8J97 - chains A and V of the 4 polymer chains in the assembly; structure by electron microscopy, 3.20 A resolution.

Chain A:
Name: Beta-arrestin-1
Source organism: Bos taurus
Reference sequence: P17870 (ARRB1_BOVIN); numbering as in UniProt (aligned over 5-357)
Chain sequence (353 residues; numbered 5 to 357; the number before each row is that of its first residue):
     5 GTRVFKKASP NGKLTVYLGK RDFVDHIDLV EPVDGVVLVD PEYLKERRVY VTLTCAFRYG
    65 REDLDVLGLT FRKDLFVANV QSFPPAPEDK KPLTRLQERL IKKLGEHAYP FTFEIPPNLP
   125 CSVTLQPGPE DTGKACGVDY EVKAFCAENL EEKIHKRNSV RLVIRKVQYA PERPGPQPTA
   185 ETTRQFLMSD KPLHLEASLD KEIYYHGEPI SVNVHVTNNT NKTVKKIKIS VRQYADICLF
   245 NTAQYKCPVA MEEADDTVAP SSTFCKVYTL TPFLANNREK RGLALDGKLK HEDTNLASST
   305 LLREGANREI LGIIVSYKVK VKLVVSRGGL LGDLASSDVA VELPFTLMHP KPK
Disordered / not traced: 66-73, 90-96, 132-139, 243-247, 310-313, 332-340
UniProt features mapped onto this chain:
  - binding site (1D-myo-inositol hexakisphosphate): Lys250, Met255, Lys324, Lys326
  - modified residue: Tyr47 (Phosphotyrosine)
  - mutagenesis: Lys157 (K157Q: Impairs InsP6-binding and oligomerization; when associated with Q-160 and Q-161), Lys160 (K160Q: Impairs InsP6-binding and oligomerization; when associated with Q-157 and Q-161), Arg161 (R161Q: Impairs InsP6-binding and oligomerization; when associated with Q-157 and Q-160), Lys232 (K232Q: Impairs InsP6-binding and oligomerization; when associated with Q-236, Q-250, Q-324 and Q-326), Arg236 (R236Q: Impairs InsP6-binding and oligomerization; when associated with Q-232, Q-250, Q-324 and Q-326), Lys250 (K250Q: Impairs InsP6-binding and oligomerization; when associated with Q-232, Q-236, Q-324 and Q-326), Lys324 (K324Q: Impairs InsP6-binding and oligomerization; when associated with Q-232, Q-236, Q-250 and Q-326), Lys326 (K326Q: Impairs InsP6-binding and oligomerization; when associated with Q-232, Q-236, Q-250 and Q-324)

Chain V:
Name: Muscarinic acetylcholine receptor M2
Source organism: Homo sapiens
Reference sequence: P08172 (ACM2_HUMAN); residues 305-313 here = UniProt positions 305-313
Chain sequence (9 residues; row label = number of the first residue in the row):
   305 ENTVSTSLG
Modified residues: Thr307, Thr310 (phosphothreonine; TPO); Ser309, Ser311 (phosphoserine; SEP)
From the paper describing this entry:
  - post-translational modification sites: Thr307, Ser309, Thr310, Ser311

How chain A and chain V interact:
Pairs across the interface - 24 pairs, chain A then chain V:
  Gly5(A) - Ser311(V)
  Gly5(A) - Leu312(V)
  Thr6(A) - Thr310(V)
  Thr6(A) - Ser311(V)
  Thr6(A) - Leu312(V)
  Arg7(A) - Ser309(V)  hydrogen bond (side chain-backbone)
  Arg7(A) - Thr310(V)
  Arg7(A) - Ser311(V)
  Val8(A) - Val308(V)
  Val8(A) - Ser309(V)
  Val8(A) - Thr310(V)  hydrogen bond (backbone-backbone)
  Phe9(A) - Thr307(V)
  Phe9(A) - Val308(V)
  Lys10(A) - Asn306(V)
  Lys10(A) - Thr307(V)
  Lys10(A) - Val308(V)  hydrogen bond (backbone-backbone)
  Lys10(A) - Thr310(V)
  Lys11(A) - Glu305(V)
  Lys11(A) - Asn306(V)
  Lys11(A) - Thr307(V)
  Arg25(A) - Thr307(V)
  Arg103(A) - Leu312(V)
  Arg103(A) - Gly313(V)
  Lys294(A) - Thr307(V)
Other interface residues (no listed pair), chain A (16 interface residues in all): Ala12, Tyr21, Leu100, Leu104, Lys107, Arg165
From the paper, about this interface:
  - interface residues, chain A: Arg7(A), Lys10(A), Lys11(A), Arg25(A), Lys107(A), Lys294(A)
  - interface residues, chain V: Glu305(V)

Summary:
16 residues of chain A and 9 residues of chain V are in contact; the contacts include 3 hydrogen bonds. Among
the polar pairs are Arg7(A)-Ser309(V), Val8(A)-Thr310(V) and Lys10(A)-Val308(V). The paper reports interface
residues Arg7(A), Lys10(A) and Glu305(V) among others; modification sites Thr307(V), Ser309(V) and Thr310(V)
among others.
Here chain A is Beta-arrestin-1 (Bos taurus) and chain V is Muscarinic acetylcholine receptor M2 (Homo
sapiens). Entry 8J97 (Structure of Muscarinic receptor (M2R) in complex with beta-arrestin1 (Local refine,
cross-linked)) was determined by electron microscopy, deposited together with 8GO9, 8J8R, 8J8V, 8J8Z, 8J9K and
8JAF.
